2GMU - chains A and B; structure by X-ray diffraction, 1.90 A resolution.

[Chain A (and B)]
Protein: Putative pyridoxamine 5-phosphate-dependent dehydrase, WbdK
From: Escherichia coli O55:H7
Notes: chain B of this document is another copy of the same molecule, construct and numbering; everything in this record applies to it too
Sequence (390 residues; numbered -1 to 388; the number before each row is that of its first residue; numbers below 1 keep their minus sign (Gly-1 is residue -1)):
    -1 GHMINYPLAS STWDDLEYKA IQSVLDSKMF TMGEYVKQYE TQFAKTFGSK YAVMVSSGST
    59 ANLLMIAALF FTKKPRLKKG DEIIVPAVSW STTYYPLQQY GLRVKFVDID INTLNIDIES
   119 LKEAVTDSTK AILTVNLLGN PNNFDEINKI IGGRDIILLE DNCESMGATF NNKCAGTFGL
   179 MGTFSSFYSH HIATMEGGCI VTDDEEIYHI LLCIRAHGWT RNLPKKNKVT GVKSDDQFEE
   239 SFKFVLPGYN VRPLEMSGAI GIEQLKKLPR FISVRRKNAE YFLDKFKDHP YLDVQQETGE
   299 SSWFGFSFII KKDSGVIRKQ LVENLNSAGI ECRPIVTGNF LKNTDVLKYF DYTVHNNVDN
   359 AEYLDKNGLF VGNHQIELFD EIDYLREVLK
Construct notes: cloning artifact (-1 to 0)
Metal / ion sites: Mg2+: Glu375, Asp378
Small-molecule neighbours:
  - PDG (N-({3-hydroxy-2-methyl-5-[(phosphonooxy)methyl]pyridin-4-yl}methyl)-D-glutamic acid), molecule 1: Ser55, Gly56, Ser57, Asn60, Ser87, Trp88, Thr90, Thr91, Val133, Asp159, Cys161, Glu162, Ser183, Phe185, His188, Gly195
  - PDG, molecule 2: His215, Trp217, Asn248, Arg250
What the authors report for this chain:
  - binding site for PDG: Glu162, Ser183, His215, Arg250
  - catalytic residues: His188 (proposed by the authors, not directly observed)

[How chain A and chain B interact]
Pairs across the interface (104; chain A residue first):
  Trp11(A) - Phe28(B)  hydrophobic
  Tyr16(A) - Lys26(B)
  Tyr16(A) - Phe28(B)
  Leu23(A) - Ile19(B)  hydrophobic
  Lys26(A) - Tyr16(B)
  Phe28(A) - Trp11(B)  hydrophobic
  Phe28(A) - Tyr16(B)
  Phe28(A) - Met193(B)  hydrophobic
  Thr29(A) - Phe185(B)
  Thr29(A) - Met193(B)
  Ser55(A) - Asn248(B)
  Ser57(A) - His215(B)
  Ser57(A) - Asn248(B)
  Thr58(A) - Asn248(B)
  Leu61(A) - Tyr247(B)  hydrophobic
  Phe69(A) - Tyr347(B)  hydrophobic
  Lys77(A) - Lys77(B)
  Trp88(A) - His215(B)  hydrogen bond
  Trp88(A) - Trp217(B)  hydrophobic
  Trp88(A) - Phe242(B)  hydrophobic
  Ser89(A) - His215(B)  hydrogen bond (side chain-backbone)
  Ser89(A) - Phe242(B)
  Thr90(A) - His215(B)
  Tyr93(A) - His215(B)  hydrogen bond (side chain-backbone)
  Tyr93(A) - Gly216(B)
  Tyr93(A) - Phe242(B)
  Tyr93(A) - Leu244(B)  hydrogen bond (side chain-backbone)
  Tyr93(A) - Pro245(B)  hydrophobic
  Tyr93(A) - Gly246(B)
  Gln96(A) - Pro245(B)
  Gln97(A) - Pro245(B)  hydrogen bond (side chain-backbone)
  Gln97(A) - Gly246(B)  hydrogen bond (side chain-backbone)
  Gln97(A) - Tyr247(B)
  Phe185(A) - Thr29(B)
  Phe185(A) - Arg250(B)
  Met193(A) - Phe28(B)  hydrophobic
  Met193(A) - Leu252(B)  hydrophobic
  Glu194(A) - Asn248(B)  hydrogen bond
  Glu194(A) - Arg250(B)  salt bridge
  Glu194(A) - Leu252(B)
  His215(A) - Ser57(B)
  His215(A) - Trp88(B)  hydrogen bond
  His215(A) - Ser89(B)  hydrogen bond (backbone-side chain)
  His215(A) - Thr90(B)
  His215(A) - Tyr93(B)  hydrogen bond (backbone-side chain)
  Gly216(A) - Tyr93(B)
  Trp217(A) - Trp88(B)  hydrophobic
  Asp234(A) - Lys317(B)  salt bridge
  Phe236(A) - Arg316(B)
  Phe236(A) - Arg331(B)
  Phe236(A) - Pro332(B)
  Phe236(A) - Gly366(B)
  Phe240(A) - Arg331(B)
  Phe240(A) - Pro332(B)
  Phe240(A) - Val334(B)
  Phe240(A) - Thr335(B)
  Lys241(A) - Asn341(B)
  Phe242(A) - Trp88(B)  hydrophobic
  Phe242(A) - Ser89(B)
  Phe242(A) - Tyr93(B)
  Phe242(A) - Thr335(B)
  Phe242(A) - Asn341(B)  hydrogen bond (backbone-side chain)
  Phe242(A) - Val344(B)
  Val243(A) - Asp343(B)
  Val243(A) - Val344(B)
  Leu244(A) - Tyr93(B)  hydrogen bond (backbone-side chain)
  Leu244(A) - Val344(B)
  Leu244(A) - Tyr347(B)
  Pro245(A) - Tyr93(B)  hydrophobic
  Pro245(A) - Gln97(B)
  Pro245(A) - Val344(B)
  Pro245(A) - Tyr347(B)
  Gly246(A) - Tyr93(B)
  Gly246(A) - Gln97(B)  hydrogen bond (backbone-side chain)
  Tyr247(A) - Gln97(B)
  Asn248(A) - Ser55(B)  hydrogen bond
  Asn248(A) - Ser57(B)
  Asn248(A) - Thr58(B)
  Asn248(A) - Glu194(B)  hydrogen bond
  Arg250(A) - Phe185(B)
  Arg250(A) - Glu194(B)  salt bridge
  Leu252(A) - Met193(B)  hydrophobic
  Leu252(A) - Glu194(B)
  Leu252(A) - Leu252(B)  hydrophobic
  Met254(A) - Met193(B)  hydrophobic
  Met254(A) - Met254(B)  hydrophobic
  Arg316(A) - Phe236(B)
  Arg316(A) - Glu237(B)  salt bridge
  Arg331(A) - Phe236(B)
  Arg331(A) - Phe240(B)
  Pro332(A) - Phe236(B)
  Pro332(A) - Phe240(B)  hydrophobic
  Val334(A) - Phe240(B)
  Thr335(A) - Phe242(B)
  Asn341(A) - Lys241(B)
  Asn341(A) - Phe242(B)  hydrogen bond (side chain-backbone)
  Val344(A) - Phe242(B)
  Val344(A) - Val243(B)
  Val344(A) - Leu244(B)
  Val344(A) - Pro245(B)
  Tyr347(A) - Phe69(B)  hydrophobic
  Tyr347(A) - Val243(B)
  Tyr347(A) - Leu244(B)
  Tyr347(A) - Pro245(B)
Also at the interface, not in a pair above, chain A (58 interface residues in all): Ile19, Tyr98, Tyr186, Arg219, Glu237, Val320, Cys330, Phe338, Lys340, Asp343, Gly366, Leu367
Also at the interface, not in a pair above, chain B (58 interface residues in all): Leu23, Leu61, Gln96, Tyr98, Tyr186, Arg219, Val320, Cys330, Phe338, Lys340, Leu367

[In short]
The chain A/chain B interface involves 58 residues from each chain, with 16 hydrogen bonds and 4 salt bridges.
Polar pairs include Glu194(A)-Arg250(B), Asp234(A)-Lys317(B) and Arg316(A)-Glu237(B). Ligands of chain A:
compound PDG. From the paper: the catalytic residue His188(A); a binding site for PDG at Glu162(A), Ser183(A)
and His215(A) among others.
Chain A and chain B are both Putative pyridoxamine 5-phosphate-dependent dehydrase, WbdK (Escherichia coli
O55:H7); the structure, Crystal structure of E coli GDP-4-keto-6-deoxy-D-mannose-3-dehydratase complexed with
PLP-glutamate ketimine intermediate, was determined by X-ray diffraction (same publication as 2GMS).
